Entry 8B0J (electron microscopy, 3.99 A resolution); this record covers chains L and N of the 7 polymer chains in the assembly.

[Chain L (and N)]
Protein: Ribonuclease E
Source organism: Escherichia coli K-12
Notes: EC 3.1.26.12; chain N of this document is another copy of the same molecule, construct and numbering; everything in this record applies to it too
UniProtKB: P21513 (RNE_ECOLI); aligned to UniProt positions 1-581 over residues 1-581 (the alignment contains insertions or deletions, so no single offset holds)
Chain sequence (581 residues; row label = number of the first residue in the row):
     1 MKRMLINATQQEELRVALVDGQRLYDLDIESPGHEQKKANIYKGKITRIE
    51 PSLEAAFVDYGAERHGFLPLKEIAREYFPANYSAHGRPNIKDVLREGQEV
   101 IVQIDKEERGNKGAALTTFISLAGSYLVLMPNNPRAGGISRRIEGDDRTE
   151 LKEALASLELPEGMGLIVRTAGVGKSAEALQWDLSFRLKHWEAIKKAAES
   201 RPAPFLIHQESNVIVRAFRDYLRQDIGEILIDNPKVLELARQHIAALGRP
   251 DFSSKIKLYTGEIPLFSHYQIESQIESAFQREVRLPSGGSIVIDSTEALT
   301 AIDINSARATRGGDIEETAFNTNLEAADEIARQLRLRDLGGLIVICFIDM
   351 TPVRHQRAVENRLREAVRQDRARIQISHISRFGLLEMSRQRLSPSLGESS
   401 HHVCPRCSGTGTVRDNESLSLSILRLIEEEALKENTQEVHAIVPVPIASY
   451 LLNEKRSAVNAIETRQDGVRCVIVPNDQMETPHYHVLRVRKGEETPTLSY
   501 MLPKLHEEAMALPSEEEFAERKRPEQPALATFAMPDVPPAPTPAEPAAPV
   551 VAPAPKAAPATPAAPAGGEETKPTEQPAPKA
Unresolved in the structure: 1, 396-398, 470-479, 491-497, 503-581 (chain N: 6-14, 44-53, 67-146, 155-174, 191-212, 394-399, 490-496, 511-581)
Differences from the reference sequence: conflict C346 (Asp in P21513)
UniProt features mapped onto this chain:
  - region: R169, T170 (Interaction with RNA 5'-terminal monophosphate), C404 to C407 (Required for zinc-mediated homotetramerization and catalytic activity)
  - binding site (Mg(2+)): D303
  - binding site (Zn(2+)): C404, C407
From the paper describing this entry:
  - mutagenesis - K106A/R109A, R141A/R142A/R169A, R357A/R364A: unchanged binding to RNase adapter protein RapZ
  - binding site for GlmZ small RNA: R141, R357, R364

[Chain L / chain N interface]
Pairs across the interface - 43 pairs, chain L then chain N:
  T296(L) - D294(N)
  T296(L) - A301(N)
  A298(L) - D303(N)
  L299(L) - C346(N)  hydrophobic
  L299(L) - L384(N)  hydrophobic
  A301(L) - A298(N)  hydrophobic
  I302(L) - A298(N)
  D303(L) - A298(N)
  R311(L) - A55(N)  hydrogen bond (side chain-backbone)
  R311(L) - A56(N)  hydrogen bond (side chain-backbone)
  R311(L) - G66(N)
  L342(L) - C346(N)  hydrophobic
  C346(L) - L342(N)  hydrophobic
  Q375(L) - F382(N)
  S377(L) - F382(N)
  F382(L) - Q375(N)
  F382(L) - M387(N)
  E386(L) - F382(N)
  M387(L) - F382(N)
  S388(L) - F382(N)
  S400(L) - V413(N)
  H401(L) - T412(N)
  H401(L) - V413(N)  hydrogen bond (backbone-backbone)
  H402(L) - G411(N)
  H402(L) - T412(N)  hydrogen bond (backbone-backbone)
  V403(L) - G411(N)
  C404(L) - G411(N)  hydrogen bond (backbone-backbone)
  C407(L) - C404(N)  hydrophobic
  G409(L) - G411(N)
  G411(L) - V403(N)
  G411(L) - C404(N)  hydrogen bond (backbone-backbone)
  G411(L) - G409(N)
  T412(L) - H401(N)
  T412(L) - H402(N)
  T412(L) - C404(N)
  V413(L) - S400(N)
  V413(L) - H401(N)  hydrogen bond (backbone-side chain)
  V413(L) - H402(N)  hydrogen bond (backbone-backbone)
  V413(L) - V403(N)
  R414(L) - H401(N)
  D415(L) - S400(N)  hydrogen bond (backbone-backbone)
  D415(L) - H401(N)
  D415(L) - H402(N)  salt bridge
Also at the interface, not in a pair above, chain L (34 interface residues in all): E12, D294, I376, S380, R406, T410, S418
Also at the interface, not in a pair above, chain N (35 interface residues in all): E54, H65, V292, T296, E297, S377, E386, S388, P405, R406, C407, T410, S420

[In short]
The interface between chain L and chain N involves 34 residues on one side and 35 on the other, with 9
hydrogen bonds and 1 salt bridge. Polar contacts include D415(L)-H402(N), R311(L)-A55(N) and R311(L)-A56(N).
From the paper: a binding site for GlmZ small RNA at R141(L), R357(L) and R364(L); K106A/R109A,
R141A/R142A/R169A and R357A/R364A of chain L leave binding to RNase adapter protein RapZ unchanged.
Chain L and chain N are both Ribonuclease E (Escherichia coli K-12); the structure, CryoEM structure of
bacterial RNaseE.RapZ.GlmZ complex central to the control of cell envelope biogenesis, was determined by
electron microscopy together with 8B0I from the same study.
